Entry 9E0O (electron microscopy, 2.00 A resolution); this record covers chains D and H of the 10 polymer chains in the assembly.

Chain D (and H):
Protein: Lysine decarboxylase, inducible
From: Hafnia alvei ATCC 51873
Notes: chain H of this document is another copy of the same molecule, construct and numbering; everything in this record applies to it too
UniProt: G9Y9L1 (G9Y9L1_HAFAL); residue numbers follow UniProt; this construct covers 1-710
Amino-acid sequence (710 residues; each row starts with the number of its first residue):
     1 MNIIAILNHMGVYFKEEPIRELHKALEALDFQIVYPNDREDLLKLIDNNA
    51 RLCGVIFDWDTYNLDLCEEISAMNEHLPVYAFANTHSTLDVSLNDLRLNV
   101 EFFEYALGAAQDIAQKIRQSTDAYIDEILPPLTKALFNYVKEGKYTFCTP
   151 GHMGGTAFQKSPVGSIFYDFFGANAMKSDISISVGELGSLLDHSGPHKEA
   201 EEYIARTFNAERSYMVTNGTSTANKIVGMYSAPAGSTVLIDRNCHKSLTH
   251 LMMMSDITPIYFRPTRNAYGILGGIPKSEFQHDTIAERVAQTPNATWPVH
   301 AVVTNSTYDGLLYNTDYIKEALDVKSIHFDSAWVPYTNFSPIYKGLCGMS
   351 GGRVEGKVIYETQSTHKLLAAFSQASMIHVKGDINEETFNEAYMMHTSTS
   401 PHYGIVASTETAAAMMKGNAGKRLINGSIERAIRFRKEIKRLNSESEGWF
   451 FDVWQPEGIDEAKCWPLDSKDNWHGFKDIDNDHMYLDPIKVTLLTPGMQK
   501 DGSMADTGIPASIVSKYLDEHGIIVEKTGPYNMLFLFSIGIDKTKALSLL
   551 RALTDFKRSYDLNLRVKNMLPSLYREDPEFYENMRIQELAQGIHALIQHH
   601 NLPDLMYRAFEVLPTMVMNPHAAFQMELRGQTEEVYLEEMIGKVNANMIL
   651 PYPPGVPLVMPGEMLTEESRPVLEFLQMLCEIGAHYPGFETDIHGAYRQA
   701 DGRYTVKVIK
Small-molecule neighbours:
  - A1BD1 ((2R)-6-amino-2-[(2E)-2-({3-hydroxy-2-methyl-5-[(phosphonooxy)methyl]pyridin-4-yl}methylidene)hydrazin-1-yl]hexanoic acid), molecule 1: C148, T149, S181, I182, S183, S398, T399, S400
  - A1BD1, molecule 2: N218, G219, T220, S221, N224, H245, K246, S247, T304, Y308, D330, A332, W333, S364, H366, K367, E526, Y652

Interface between chain D and chain H:
Contacting residue pairs (4):
  E576(D) with E579(H)
  D577(D) with E579(H)
  E579(D) with E576(H); D577(H)
Also at the interface, not in a pair above, chain D (5 interface residues in all): R575, P578
Also at the interface, not in a pair above, chain H (5 interface residues in all): R575, P578

Overview:
Chain D and chain H each contribute 5 residues to their interface. Chain D binds compound A1BD1.
Both chains are Lysine decarboxylase, inducible (Hafnia alvei ATCC 51873). Entry 9E0O (CryoEM structure of
inducible Lysine decarboxylase from Hafnia alvei L-hydrazino-Lysine analog at 2.04 Angstrom resolution) was
determined by electron microscopy (same publication as 9DUI, 9E0Q, 9E0M and 9GNS).
